1G3I - chains O and V of the 24 polymer chains in the assembly; structure by X-ray diffraction, 3.41 A resolution.

Chain O:
Protein: ATP-dependent protease hslv
Source organism: Haemophilus influenzae
Notes: EC 3.4.99.-
Reference sequence: P43772 (HSLV_HAEIN); numbering as in UniProt (aligned over 1-174)
Chain sequence (174 residues; numbered 1 to 174; the number before each row is that of its first residue):
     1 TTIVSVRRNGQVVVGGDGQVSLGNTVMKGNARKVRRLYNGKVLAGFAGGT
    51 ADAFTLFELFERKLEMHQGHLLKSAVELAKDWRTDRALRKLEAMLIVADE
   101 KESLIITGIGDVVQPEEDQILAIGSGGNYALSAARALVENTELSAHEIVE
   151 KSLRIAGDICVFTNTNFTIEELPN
Not modelled in the structure: 174
Swiss-Prot annotation at these positions:
  - active site: T2
Reported in the primary citation:
  - catalytic residues: T1, K33 (citing earlier work)
  - catalytic residues: A47 to G48 (proposed by the authors, not directly observed)

Chain V:
Protein: ATP-dependent hslu protease ATP-binding subunit hslu
Source organism: Haemophilus influenzae
Reference sequence: P43773 (HSLU_HAEIN); numbering as in UniProt (aligned over 1-444)
Chain sequence (444 residues; each row starts with the number of its first residue):
     1 MSEMTPREIVSELDQHIIGQADAKRAVAIALRNRWRRMQLQEPLRHEVTP
    51 KNILMIGPTGVGKTEIARRLAKLANAPFIKVEATKFTEVGYVGKEVDSII
   101 RDLTDSAMKLVRQQEIAKNRARAEDVAEERILDALLPPAKNQWGEVENHD
   151 SHSSTRQAFRKKLREGQLDDKEIEIDVSAGVSMGVEIMAPPGMEEMTNQL
   201 QSLFQNLGSDKTKKRKMKIKDALKALIDDEAAKLINPEELKQKAIDAVEQ
   251 NGIVFIDEIDKICKKGEYSGADVSREGVQRDLLPLVEGSTVSTKHGMVKT
   301 DHILFIASGAFQVARPSDLIPELQGRLPIRVELTALSAADFERILTEPHA
   351 SLTEQYKALMATEGVNIAFTTDAVKKIAEAAFRVNEKTENIGARRLHTVM
   401 ERLMDKISFSASDMNGQTVNIDAAYVADALGEVVENEDLSRFIL
Not modelled in the structure: 1, 84-94, 120-235, 266-268
Residues lining bound ligands: ATP (adenosine-5'-triphosphate): H16, I17, I18, P58, T59, G60, V61, G62, K63, T64, E65, D257, E258, I344, A393, R394, H397
Swiss-Prot annotation at these positions:
  - binding site (ATP): I18, G60 to E65, D257, I306 to G309, E322, R394
Reported in the primary citation:
  - binding site for ATP: R394

Chain O / chain V interface:
Pairs across the interface (13):
  V20(O) with L444(V), hydrophobic
  K28(O) with L444(V), hydrogen bond (side chain-backbone)
  A31(O) with L444(V), hydrophobic
  R32(O) with L439(V); S440(V), hydrogen bond (side chain-backbone)
  R35(O) with S440(V); R441(V), hydrogen bond (side chain-backbone); I443(V), hydrogen bond (side chain-backbone)
  R36(O) with R441(V)
  L37(O) with R441(V)
  F54(O) with I443(V); L444(V), hydrophobic
  E61(O) with R441(V), salt bridge
Also at the interface, not in a pair above, chain O (11 interface residues in all): T50, F57
Also at the interface, not in a pair above, chain V (6 interface residues in all): F442

Overview:
11 residues of chain O and 6 residues of chain V are in contact, with 4 hydrogen bonds and 1 salt bridge.
Polar contacts include E61(O)-R441(V), K28(O)-L444(V) and R32(O)-S440(V). Ligands of chain V: ATP. The paper
reports catalytic residues T1(O), K33(O) and A47(O); a binding site for ATP at R394(V).
Chain O is ATP-dependent protease hslv and chain V is ATP-dependent hslu protease ATP-binding subunit hslu,
both from Haemophilus influenzae; the structure, Crystal structure of the hsluv protease-chaperone complex,
was determined by X-ray diffraction together with 1G3K from the same study.
